8Q2A - chains A and B of the 3 polymer chains in the assembly; structure by X-ray diffraction, 2.20 A resolution.

Chain A (and B):
Molecule: Putative lipoprotein
From: Teredinibacter turnerae
Notes: chain B of this document is another copy of the same molecule, construct and numbering; everything in this record applies to it too
Reference sequence: C5BNC6 (C5BNC6_TERTT); residues 1-237 here correspond to UniProt positions 342-578 (UniProt number = residue number + 341)
Chain sequence (245 residues; each row starts with the number of its first residue):
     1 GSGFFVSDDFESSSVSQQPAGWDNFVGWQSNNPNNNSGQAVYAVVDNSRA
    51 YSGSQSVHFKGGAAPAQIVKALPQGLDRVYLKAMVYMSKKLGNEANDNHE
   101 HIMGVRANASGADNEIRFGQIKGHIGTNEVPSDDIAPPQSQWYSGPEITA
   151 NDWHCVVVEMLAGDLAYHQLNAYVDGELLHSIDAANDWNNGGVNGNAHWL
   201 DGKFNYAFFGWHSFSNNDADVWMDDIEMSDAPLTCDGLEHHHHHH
Unresolved in the structure: 1, 236-245
Disulfide bonds: C155-C235
Sequence notes: conflict Q55 (Lys396 in C5BNC6), I125 (Val466 in C5BNC6); expression tag (238-245)

Interface between chain A and chain B:
Pairs across the interface (12):
  G3(A) - Y143(B)
  F5(A) - A95(B)  hydrophobic
  F5(A) - N96(B)
  R78(A) - N93(B)  hydrogen bond
  S229(A) - A95(B)
  A231(A) - A95(B)
  A231(A) - Y143(B)
  P232(A) - K90(B)
  P232(A) - N93(B)
  P232(A) - E94(B)
  P232(A) - A95(B)  hydrogen bond (backbone-backbone)
  L233(A) - A95(B)  hydrophobic

Summary:
7 residues of chain A and 6 residues of chain B are in contact; the contacts include 2 hydrogen bonds. Among
the polar pairs are R78(A)-N93(B) and P232(A)-A95(B).
Both chains are Putative lipoprotein (Teredinibacter turnerae). Entry 8Q2A (TtX122B - A domain of unknown
function from the Teredinibacter turnerae protein TERTU_2913) was determined by X-ray diffraction together
with 8Q1V, 8Q1W, 8Q28 and 8Q29 from the same study.
